4LF8 - chains A and Q of the 21 polymer chains in the assembly; structure by X-ray diffraction, 3.15 A resolution.

[Chain A]
Molecule: 16S rRNA
Organism: Thermus thermophilus
Sequence (1522 nucleotides; numbered 0 to 1544 plus 19 insertion-coded residues; 42 numbers in that range are skipped by the numbering (no residue carries them; nothing is unmodelled there); the number before each row is that of its first residue; a row labelled like 190A-190L holds insertion residues (190A, then the next letters in order); numbering starts at 0):
     0 UUUGUUGGAG AGUUUGAUCC UGGCUCAGGG UGAACGCUGG CGGCGUGCCU AAGACAUGCA
    60 AGUCGUGCGG G
    73 CCGCGGGGUU UU
    88 ACUCCG
    95 UGGUC
   101 AGCGGCGGAC GGGUGAGUAA CGCGUGGGU
  129A G
   130 ACCUACCCGG AAGAGGGGGA CAACCCGGGG AAACUCGGGC UAAUCCCCCA UGUGGACCCG
   190 C
190A-190L CCCUUGGGGUGU
   191 GUCCAAAGGG CUUU
   216 GCCCGCUUCC GGAUGGGCCC GCGUCCCAUC AGCUAGUUGG UGGGGUAAUG GCCCACCAAG
   276 GCGACGACGG GUAGCCGGUC UGAGAGGAUG GCCGGCCACA GGGGCACUGA GACACGGGCC
   336 CCACUCCUAC GGGAGGCAGC AGUUAGGAAU CUUCCGCAAU GGGCGCAAGC CUGACGGAGC
   396 GACGCCGCUU GGAGGAAGAA GCCCUUCGGG GUGUAAACUC CUGAA
   442 CCCGGGACGA AACCCCCGAC GA
   474 GGGGACUGAC GGUACCGGG
   494 GUAAUAGCGC CGGCCAACUC CGUGCCAGCA GCCGCGGUAA UACGGAGGGC GCGAGCGUUA
   554 CCCGGAUUCA CUGGGCGUAA AGGGCGUGUA GGCGGCCUGG GGCGUCCCAU GUGAAAGACC
   614 ACGGCUCAAC CGUGGGGGAG CGUGGGAUAC GCUCAGGCUA GACGGUGGGA GAGGGUGGUG
   674 GAAUUCCCGG AGUAGCGGUG AAAUGCGCAG AUACCGGGAG GAACGCCGAU GGCGAAGGCA
   734 GCCACCUGGU CCACCCGUGA CGCUGAGGCG CGAAAGCGUG GGGAGCAAAC CGGAUUAGAU
   794 ACCCGGGUAG UCCACGCCCU AAACGAUGCG CGCUAGGUCU CUGGGUCU
   848 CCUGGGGGCC GAAGCUAACG CGUUAAGCGC GCCGCCUGGG GAGUACGGCC GCAAGGCUGA
   908 AACUCAAAGG AAUUGACGGG GGCCCGCACA AGCGGUGGAG CAUGUGGUUU AAUUCGAAGX
   968 AACGCGAAGA ACCUUACCAG GCCUUGACAU GCUAGG
 1003A G
  1004 AACCCGGGUG AAAGCCUGGG GUGCCCC
1030A-1030D GCGA
  1031 GGGGAGCCCU AGCACAGGUG CUGCAUGGCC GUCGUCAGCU CGUGCCGUGA GGUGUUGGGU
  1091 UAAGUCCCGC AACGAGCGCA ACCCCCGCCG UUAGUUGCCA GCGGUUCGGC CGGGCACUCU
  1151 AACGGGACUG CCCGCGAAA
  1171 GCGGGAGGAA GGAGGGGACG ACGUCUGGUC AGCAUGGCCC UUACGGCCUG GGCGACACAC
  1231 GUGCUACAAU GCCCACUACA AAGCGAUGCC ACCCGGCAAC GGGGAGCUAA UCGCAAAAAG
  1291 GUGGGCCCAG UUCGGAUUGG GGUCUGCAAC CCGACCCCAU GAAGCCGGAA UCGCUAGUAA
  1351 UCGCGGAUCA G
 1361A C
  1362 CAUGCCGCGG UGAAUACGUU CCCGGGCCUU GUACACACXG CCXGUXACGC CAUGGGAGCG
  1422 GGCUCUACCC GAAGUCGCCG GG
  1446 AGCCUACGGG
  1459 CAGGCGCCGA GGGUAGGGCC CGUGACUGGG GCGAAGUCGU AACAAGGUAG CUGUACCGGA
  1519 AGGUGCGGCU GGAUCCACUC CUUUCU
Disordered / not traced: 0-4, 1534-1540
Differences from the reference sequence: conflict C1534 (A2157 in M26923.1), A1535 (C2158 in M26923.1)
Modified positions: PSU (pseudouridine-5'-monophosphate) at position 516, 7MG (7N-methyl-8-hydroguanosine-5'-monophosphate) at position 527, M2G (N2-dimethylguanosine-5'-monophosphate) at position 966, 5MC (5-methylcytidine-5'-monophosphate) at position 967, 2MG (2N-methylguanosine-5'-monophosphate) at position 1207, 5MC (5-methylcytidine-5'-monophosphate) at position 1400, 4OC (4n,o2'-methylcytidine-5'-monophosphate) at position 1402, 5MC (5-methylcytidine-5'-monophosphate) at position 1404, 5MC (5-methylcytidine-5'-monophosphate) at position 1407, UR3 (3-methyluridine-5'-monophoshate) at position 1498, PSU (pseudouridine-5'-monophosphate) at position 1540, PSU (pseudouridine-5'-monophosphate) at position 1541
Metal / ion sites: Mg2+ site 1 near U5 (its only coordinating residue here); Mg2+ site 2 near U12 (its only coordinating residue here); Mg2+ site 3: U12, A914; Mg2+ site 4 near G21 (its only coordinating residue here); Mg2+ site 5 near A53 (its only coordinating residue here); Mg2+ site 6 near G61 (its only coordinating residue here); Mg2+ site 7 near G107 (its only coordinating residue here); Mg2+ site 8 near G113 (its only coordinating residue here); Mg2+ site 9: G115, A116, G117, G289; Mg2+ site 10: A116, G117, G289; Mg2+ site 11: C121, G124, U125, G236; K+ site 1 near G167 (its only coordinating residue here); 81 more Mg2+ sites not listed; 6 more K+ sites not listed
Residues lining bound ligands:
  - paromomycin (PAR), molecule 1: U30, G31, C48, U49, U304, G306, C554, C555
  - paromomycin (PAR), molecule 2: G31, C47, C48, A50, A51, G52, A53, G113, U114, G115, A353, C355, A356, U358, U359, A360, G361, U365, C366
  - paromomycin (PAR), molecule 3: A119, A120, C121, G122, C123, G236, C237, G238, U239, C240, C241, C242, G281, A282, G284
  - paromomycin (PAR), molecule 4: G567, G568, C569, G570, G575, G821, C822, G874, C875, C877, C879, C880
  - paromomycin (PAR), molecule 5: G610, A611, C612, C613, A614, A622, C623, C624, G625, U626
  - paromomycin (PAR), molecule 6: G661, G662, A663, G664, G666, G667, C739, U740, G741, G742, U743
  - paromomycin (PAR), molecule 7: U669, G670, G671, U672, G673, G714, A715, A716, C717, C805, C806, A807
  - paromomycin (PAR), molecule 8: G1061, U1062, U1065, C1066, A1188, C1189, G1190
  - paromomycin (PAR), molecule 9: G1405, U1406, 5MC_1407, A1408, C1409, G1489, C1490, G1491, A1492, A1493, G1494, U1495, C1496

[Chain Q]
Protein: ribosomal protein S17
Organism: Thermus thermophilus
UniProt: Q5SHP7 (RS17_THET8); residue numbers follow UniProt; this construct covers 1-105
Chain sequence (105 residues; numbered 1 to 105; the number before each row is that of its first residue):
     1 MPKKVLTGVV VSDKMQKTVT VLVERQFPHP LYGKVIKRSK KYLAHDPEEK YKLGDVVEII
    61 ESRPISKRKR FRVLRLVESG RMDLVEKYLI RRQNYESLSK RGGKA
Disordered / not traced: 1, 103-105

[How chain A and chain Q interact]
Contacting residue pairs (89; chain A residue first):
  G127(A) - Pro2(Q)  hydrogen bond to the sugar
  G127(A) - Glu61(Q)  hydrogen bond to the base
  G128(A) - Pro2(Q)  sugar contact
  G128(A) - Lys3(Q)  hydrogen bond to the phosphate
  G128(A) - Glu61(Q)  sugar contact
  U129(A) - Lys3(Q)  salt bridge to the phosphate
  A130(A) - Arg63(Q)  salt bridge to the phosphate
  A130(A) - Pro64(Q)  base contact
  U190E(A) - Ser62(Q)  base contact
  U190E(A) - Arg63(Q)  hydrogen bond to the base
  U190E(A) - Arg72(Q)  base contact
  G190F(A) - Arg63(Q)  base contact
  C234(A) - Arg70(Q)  hydrogen bond to the phosphate
  C235(A) - Glu61(Q)  sugar contact
  C235(A) - Arg70(Q)  salt bridge to the phosphate
  C235(A) - Phe71(Q)  sugar contact
  G236(A) - Lys4(Q)  sugar contact
  G236(A) - Lys40(Q)  salt bridge to the phosphate
  G236(A) - Tyr42(Q)  hydrogen bond to the phosphate
  C237(A) - Arg25(Q)  salt bridge to the phosphate
  C237(A) - Lys40(Q)  salt bridge to the phosphate
  C237(A) - Tyr42(Q)  phosphate contact
  G238(A) - Arg25(Q)  salt bridge to the phosphate
  A246(A) - Leu98(Q)  sugar contact
  A246(A) - Ser99(Q)  sugar contact
  G247(A) - Ser99(Q)  phosphate contact
  G247(A) - Lys100(Q)  salt bridge to the phosphate
  U253(A) - Met15(Q)  sugar contact
  U253(A) - Lys67(Q)  salt bridge to the phosphate
  G254(A) - Met15(Q)  sugar contact
  G254(A) - Gln16(Q)  hydrogen bond to the sugar
  G254(A) - Thr18(Q)  hydrogen bond to the phosphate
  G254(A) - Ser66(Q)  hydrogen bond to the phosphate
  G254(A) - Lys67(Q)  phosphate contact
  G254(A) - Arg68(Q)  phosphate contact
  G254(A) - Lys69(Q)  phosphate contact
  G255(A) - Gln16(Q)  sugar contact
  G255(A) - Lys17(Q)  phosphate contact
  G255(A) - Ile65(Q)  phosphate contact
  G255(A) - Ser66(Q)  phosphate contact
  G255(A) - Lys69(Q)  salt bridge to the phosphate
  U256(A) - Lys17(Q)  salt bridge to the phosphate
  U264(A) - Arg63(Q)  sugar contact
  U264(A) - Pro64(Q)  hydrogen bond to the sugar
  G265(A) - Pro64(Q)  sugar contact
  G265(A) - Ile65(Q)  sugar contact
  G265(A) - Ser66(Q)  sugar contact
  G265(A) - Lys67(Q)  hydrogen bond to the sugar
  G266(A) - Ile65(Q)  phosphate contact
  G266(A) - Lys67(Q)  sugar contact
  C267(A) - Lys67(Q)  phosphate contact
  A273(A) - Gln16(Q)  sugar contact
  G275(A) - Lys14(Q)  phosphate contact
  G275(A) - Met15(Q)  sugar contact
  G276(A) - Ser12(Q)  hydrogen bond to the phosphate
  G276(A) - Lys14(Q)  salt bridge to the phosphate
  G276(A) - Met15(Q)  sugar contact
  G276(A) - Thr20(Q)  phosphate contact
  G276(A) - Arg68(Q)  hydrogen bond to the sugar
  C277(A) - Lys41(Q)  salt bridge to the phosphate
  C277(A) - Arg68(Q)  salt bridge to the phosphate
  G278(A) - Lys41(Q)  salt bridge to the phosphate
  G278(A) - Tyr95(Q)  base contact
  A279(A) - Arg91(Q)  salt bridge to the phosphate
  A279(A) - Tyr95(Q)  hydrogen bond to the phosphate
  A279(A) - Leu98(Q)  hydrogen bond to the base
  C280(A) - Arg38(Q)  base contact
  C280(A) - Ser39(Q)  hydrogen bond to the base
  C564(A) - Leu31(Q)  base contact
  C564(A) - Tyr32(Q)  sugar contact
  U582(A) - Ile90(Q)  sugar contact
  U582(A) - Asn94(Q)  sugar contact
  A583(A) - Arg91(Q)  sugar contact
  A583(A) - Asn94(Q)  hydrogen bond to the sugar
  G584(A) - Lys87(Q)  phosphate contact
  G585(A) - Lys34(Q)  hydrogen bond to the phosphate
  G585(A) - Lys37(Q)  salt bridge to the phosphate
  C586(A) - Lys34(Q)  salt bridge to the phosphate
  U598(A) - Pro28(Q)  phosphate contact
  G635(A) - Pro2(Q)  sugar contact
  U636(A) - Pro2(Q)  sugar contact
  C647(A) - Arg81(Q)  salt bridge to the phosphate
  A759(A) - Asn94(Q)  base contact
  G760(A) - Asn94(Q)  hydrogen bond to the base
  G760(A) - Ser97(Q)  hydrogen bond to the base
  G760(A) - Leu98(Q)  sugar contact
  G761(A) - Ser97(Q)  sugar contact
  C879(A) - Lys34(Q)  salt bridge to the phosphate
  C896(A) - Lys100(Q)  salt bridge to the phosphate
Interface residues without a listed pair, chain A (47 interface residues in all): U252, G597, C762, G895
Interface residues without a listed pair, chain Q (49 interface residues in all): Val35, Leu43, His45, Arg92, Arg101, Gly102

[Overview]
The interface between chain A and chain Q involves 47 residues on one side and 49 on the other, with 20
hydrogen bonds and 21 salt bridges. Polar contacts include G127(A)-Glu61(Q), U190E(A)-Arg63(Q) and
A279(A)-Leu98(Q). Ligands of chain A: 9 copies of paromomycin.
Chain A is 16S rRNA and chain Q is ribosomal protein S17, both from Thermus thermophilus; the structure,
Crystal Structure of 30S ribosomal subunit from Thermus thermophilus, was determined by X-ray diffraction.
